Entry 9FWB (electron microscopy, 3.50 A resolution); this record covers chains D and A of the 4 polymer chains in the assembly.

Chain D:
Molecule: Outer membrane usher protein FimD
Source organism: Escherichia coli
UniProt: P30130 (FIMD_ECOLI); residues 1-833 here correspond to UniProt positions 46-878 (UniProt number = residue number + 45)
Sequence (847 residues; numbered 1 to 847; the number before each row is that of its first residue):
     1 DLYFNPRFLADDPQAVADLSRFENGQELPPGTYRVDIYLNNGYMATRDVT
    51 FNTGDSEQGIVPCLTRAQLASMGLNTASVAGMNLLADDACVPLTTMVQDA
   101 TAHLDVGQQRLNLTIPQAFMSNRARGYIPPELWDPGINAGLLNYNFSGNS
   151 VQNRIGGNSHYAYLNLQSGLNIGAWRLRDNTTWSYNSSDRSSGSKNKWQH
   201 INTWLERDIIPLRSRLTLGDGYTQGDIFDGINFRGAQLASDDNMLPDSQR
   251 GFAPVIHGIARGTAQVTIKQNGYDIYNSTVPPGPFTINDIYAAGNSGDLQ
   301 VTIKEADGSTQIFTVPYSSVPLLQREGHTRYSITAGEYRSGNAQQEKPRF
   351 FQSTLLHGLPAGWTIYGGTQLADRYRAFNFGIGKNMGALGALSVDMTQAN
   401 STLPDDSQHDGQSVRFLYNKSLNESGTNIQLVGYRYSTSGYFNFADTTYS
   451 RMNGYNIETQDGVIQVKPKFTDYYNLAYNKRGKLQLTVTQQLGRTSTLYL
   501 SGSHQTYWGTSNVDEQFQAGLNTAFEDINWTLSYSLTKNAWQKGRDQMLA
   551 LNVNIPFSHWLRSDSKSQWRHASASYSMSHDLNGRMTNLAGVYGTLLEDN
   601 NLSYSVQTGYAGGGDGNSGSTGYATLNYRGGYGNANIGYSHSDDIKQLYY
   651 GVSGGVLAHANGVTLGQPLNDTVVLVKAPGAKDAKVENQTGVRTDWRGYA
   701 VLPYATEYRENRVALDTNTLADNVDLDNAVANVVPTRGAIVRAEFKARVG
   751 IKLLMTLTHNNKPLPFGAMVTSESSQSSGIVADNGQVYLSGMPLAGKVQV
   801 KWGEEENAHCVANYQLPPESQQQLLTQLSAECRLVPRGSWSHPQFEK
Disordered / not traced: 1-115, 188-193, 454-477, 614-616, 804-808, 834-847
Differences from the reference sequence: conflict Pro348 (Thr393 in P30130); expression tag (834-847)
Disulfide bonds: Cys810-Cys832

Chain A:
Molecule: Type-1 fimbrial protein, A chain
Source organism: Escherichia coli
UniProt: P04128 (FIMA1_ECOLI); residues 1-159 here correspond to UniProt positions 24-182 (UniProt number = residue number + 23)
Sequence (160 residues; numbered 0 to 159; the number before each row is that of its first residue; numbering starts at 0):
     0 MAATTVNGGTVHFKGEVVNAACAVDAGSVDQTVQLGQVRTASLAQEGATS
    50 SAVGFNIQLNDCDTNVASKAAVAFLGTAIDAGHTNVLALQSSAAGSATNV
   100 GVQILDRTGAALTLDGATFSSETTLNNGTNTIPFQARYFATGAATPGAAN
   150 ADATFKVQYQ
Disordered / not traced: 0-4
Differences from the reference sequence: initiating methionine (0)
Disulfide bonds: Cys21-Cys61

Interface between chain D and chain A:
Contacting residue pairs (6; chain D residue first):
  Gln265(D) - Asn126(A)  hydrogen bond
  Thr267(D) - Asn126(A)
  Asn277(D) - Asn126(A)  hydrogen bond (side chain-backbone)
  Asn554(D) - Thr9(A)
  Asn554(D) - His11(A)
  Tyr593(D) - His11(A)  hydrogen bond
Also at the interface, not in a pair above, chain D (7 interface residues in all): Lys304, His571
Also at the interface, not in a pair above, chain A (5 interface residues in all): Lys13, Gly127

Overview:
Chain D and chain A form an interface of 7 and 5 residues respectively; the contacts include 3 hydrogen bonds.
Among the polar pairs are Gln265(D)-Asn126(A), Asn277(D)-Asn126(A) and Tyr593(D)-His11(A).
Chain D is Outer membrane usher protein FimD and chain A is Type-1 fimbrial protein, A chain, both from
Escherichia coli; the structure, Cryo-EM structure of the type 1 pilus assembly platform as part of the
FimA-bound chaperone-usher pilus ..., was determined by electron microscopy, deposited together with 9FW9,
9FX0, 9FX8, 9FXB, 9FXS and 9FY9.
